9K9R - chains A and T of the 5 polymer chains in the assembly; structure by electron microscopy, 2.61 A resolution.

Chain A:
Name: DNA polymerase
Source organism: Monkeypox virus
Notes: EC 2.7.7.7
UniProt: A0A7H0DN44 (DPOL_MONPV); residue numbers follow UniProt; this construct covers 1-1006
Sequence (1031 residues; row label = number of the first residue in the row; numbers below 1 keep their minus sign (Met-24 is residue -24)):
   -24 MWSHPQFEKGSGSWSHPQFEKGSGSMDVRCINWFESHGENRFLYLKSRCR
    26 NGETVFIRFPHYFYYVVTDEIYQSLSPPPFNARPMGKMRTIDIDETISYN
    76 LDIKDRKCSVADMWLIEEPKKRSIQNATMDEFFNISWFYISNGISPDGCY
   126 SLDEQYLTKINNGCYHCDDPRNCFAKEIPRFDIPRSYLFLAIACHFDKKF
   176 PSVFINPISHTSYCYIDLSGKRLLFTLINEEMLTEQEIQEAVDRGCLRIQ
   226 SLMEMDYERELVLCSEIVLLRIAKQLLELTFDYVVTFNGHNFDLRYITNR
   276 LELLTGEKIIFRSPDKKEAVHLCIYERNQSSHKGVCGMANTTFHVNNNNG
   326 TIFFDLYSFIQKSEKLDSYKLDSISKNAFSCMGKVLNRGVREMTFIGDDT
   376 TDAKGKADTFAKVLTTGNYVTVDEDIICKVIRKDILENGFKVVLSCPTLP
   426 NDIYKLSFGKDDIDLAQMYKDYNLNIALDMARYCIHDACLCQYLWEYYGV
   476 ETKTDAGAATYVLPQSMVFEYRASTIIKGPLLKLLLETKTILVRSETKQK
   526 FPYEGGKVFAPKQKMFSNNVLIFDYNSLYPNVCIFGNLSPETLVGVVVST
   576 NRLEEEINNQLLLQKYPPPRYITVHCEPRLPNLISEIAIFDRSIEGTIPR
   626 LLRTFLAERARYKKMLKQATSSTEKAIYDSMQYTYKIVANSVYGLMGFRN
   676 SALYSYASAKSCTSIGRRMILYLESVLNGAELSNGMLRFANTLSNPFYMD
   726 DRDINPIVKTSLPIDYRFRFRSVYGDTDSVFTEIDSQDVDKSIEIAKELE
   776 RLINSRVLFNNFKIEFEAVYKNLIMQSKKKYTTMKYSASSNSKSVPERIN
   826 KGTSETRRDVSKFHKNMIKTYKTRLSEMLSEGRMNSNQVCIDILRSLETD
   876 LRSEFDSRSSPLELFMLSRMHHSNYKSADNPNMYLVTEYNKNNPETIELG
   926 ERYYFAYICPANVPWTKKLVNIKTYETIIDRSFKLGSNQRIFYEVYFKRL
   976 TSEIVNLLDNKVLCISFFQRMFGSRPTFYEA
Disordered / not traced: -24 to -1, 1005-1006
Differences from the reference sequence: initiating methionine (-24); expression tag (-23 to 0); conflict Phe108 (Leu in A0A7H0DN44); engineered mutation Ala166 (Asp in A0A7H0DN44), Ala168 (Glu in A0A7H0DN44)
Ion coordination: Mg2+: Asp549, Tyr550, Asp753 (together with dTTP)
Small-molecule neighbours: dTTP (TTP): Asp549, Tyr550, Asn551, Ser552, Leu553, Tyr554, Pro555, Arg634, Lys661, Ile662, Asn665, Tyr668, Thr752, Asp753

Chain T:
Molecule: DNA (5u 38-mer)
Sequence (38 nucleotides; row label = number of the first residue in the row):
     1 CTGCXCGAATTAAGCAATTCGTAATCATGGTCATAGCT
Disordered / not traced: 1-2, 28-38
Modified / non-standard residues: ORP (2-deoxy-5-phosphono-ribose) at position 5

How chain A and chain T interact:
Residue-residue contacts - 50 pairs, chain A then chain T:
  Phe38(A) with DA9(T), phosphate contact
  Lys96(A) with DA9(T), salt bridge to the phosphate
  Phe108(A) with DT10(T), base contact; DT11(T), base contact
  Asn109(A) with DA9(T), base contact; DT10(T), hydrogen bond to the base
  Ser305(A) with DT11(T), base contact
  His307(A) with DA12(T), sugar contact; DA13(T), sugar contact; DG14(T), salt bridge to the phosphate
  Lys308(A) with DG14(T), salt bridge to the phosphate
  Tyr496(A) with DT11(T), hydrogen bond to the base; DA12(T), phosphate contact
  Arg497(A) with DA12(T), hydrogen bond to the phosphate; DA13(T), phosphate contact
  Ala498(A) with DA13(T), phosphate contact
  Ser499(A) with DA12(T), base contact; DA13(T), hydrogen bond to the phosphate
  Thr500(A) with DT11(T), hydrogen bond to the phosphate; DA12(T), phosphate contact
  Lys525(A) with DC15(T), salt bridge to the phosphate
  Tyr528(A) with DG14(T), phosphate contact; DC15(T), sugar contact
  Glu529(A) with DC15(T), phosphate contact; DA16(T), phosphate contact
  Gly530(A) with DC15(T), hydrogen bond to the phosphate; DA16(T), hydrogen bond to the phosphate
  Gly531(A) with DA16(T), sugar contact
  Asn665(A) with DA13(T), base contact
  Ser666(A) with DA13(T), base contact
  Gly669(A) with DA13(T), base contact; DG14(T), sugar contact
  Leu670(A) with DA13(T), sugar contact
  Gly672(A) with DG14(T), sugar contact
  Phe673(A) with DA13(T), phosphate contact; DG14(T), phosphate contact
  Asn675(A) with DA12(T), hydrogen bond to the base
  Ser802(A) with DT18(T), sugar contact; DT19(T), phosphate contact
  Lys803(A) with DA17(T), salt bridge to the phosphate
  Lys804(A) with DA16(T), base contact
  Lys805(A) with DT18(T), phosphate contact
  Val945(A) with DT22(T), phosphate contact
  Asn946(A) with DT22(T), phosphate contact
  Ile947(A) with DG21(T), phosphate contact; DT22(T), hydrogen bond to the phosphate
  Lys948(A) with DT22(T), hydrogen bond to the phosphate
  Val970(A) with DG21(T), phosphate contact
  Arg974(A) with DC20(T), phosphate contact; DG21(T), salt bridge to the phosphate
Interface residues without a listed pair, chain A (41 interface residues in all): Tyr40, Phe107, Gln304, Met492, Val533, Ile662, Tyr668

In short:
41 residues of chain A face 14 of chain T across their interface, with 10 hydrogen bonds and 6 salt bridges.
Polar pairs include Asn109(A)-DT10(T), Tyr496(A)-DT11(T) and Asn675(A)-DA12(T). Chain A binds dTTP. Asp549(A),
Tyr550(A) and Asp753(A) form the Mg2+ site.
Chain A is DNA polymerase (Monkeypox virus) and chain T is DNA (5u 38-mer); the structure, MPXV DNA polymerase
in complex with primer/5U template DNA, was determined by electron microscopy, deposited together with 9K9S,
9K9T, 9K9V and 9K9U.
